PDB entry 6NDW | X-ray diffraction, 1.73 A resolution | chain B

== Chain B ==
Molecule: Flagellar hook protein FlgE
Organism: Treponema denticola
UniProt: Q9RQB6 (Q9RQB6_TREDN); residues 1-177 here correspond to UniProt positions 168-344 (UniProt number = residue number + 167)
Amino-acid sequence (178 residues; each row starts with the number of its first residue; numbering starts at 0):
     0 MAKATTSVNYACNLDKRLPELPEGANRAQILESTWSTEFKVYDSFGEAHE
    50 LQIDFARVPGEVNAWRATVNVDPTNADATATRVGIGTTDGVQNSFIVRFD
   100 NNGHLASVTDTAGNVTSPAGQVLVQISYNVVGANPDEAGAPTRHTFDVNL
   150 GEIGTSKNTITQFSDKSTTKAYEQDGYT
Unresolved in the structure: 0
Differences from the reference sequence: initiating methionine (0)
What the authors report for this chain:
  - contacts within the chain: Tyr9-Cys11, Cys11-Asn12, Cys11-Trp34, Cys11-Lys169
  - conformationally variable residues (order/disorder transition): Cys11
  - mutagenesis - C11A, C11T, N12A, T160P, T167A, K169P: abolished catalytic activity
  - mutagenesis - T160A: unchanged catalytic activity
  - mutagenesis - C11S, N12D, N12E, N12Q, K165R: decreased catalytic activity

== In short ==
From the paper: C11A, C11T and N12A, among others, abolish catalytic activity; conformational variability at
Cys11; 12 substitutions were tested in all.
Chain B is Flagellar hook protein FlgE (Treponema denticola); the structure, Crystal structure of the wild
type D2 domain (A168-T344) of the flagellar hook protein FlgE from ..., was determined by X-ray diffraction,
deposited together with 6NDV, 6NDT and 6NDX.
